Entry 1S99 (X-ray diffraction, 1.65 A resolution); this record covers chains A and B.

Chain A (and B):
Protein: ykoF
Organism: Bacillus subtilis
Notes: chain B of this document is another copy of the same molecule, construct and numbering; everything in this record applies to it too
Reference sequence: O34911 (O34911_BACSU); residues 1-200 here = UniProt positions 1-200
Chain sequence (200 residues; each row starts with the number of its first residue):
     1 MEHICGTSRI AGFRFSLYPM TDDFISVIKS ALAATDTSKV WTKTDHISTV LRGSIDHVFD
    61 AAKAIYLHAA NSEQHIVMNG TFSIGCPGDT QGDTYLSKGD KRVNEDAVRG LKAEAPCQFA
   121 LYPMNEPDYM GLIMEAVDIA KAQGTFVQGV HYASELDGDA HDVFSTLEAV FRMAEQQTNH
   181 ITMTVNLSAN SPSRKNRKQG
Unresolved in the structure: 1-8, 97-99, 198-200 (chain B: 1-8, 96-99, 193-200)
Construct notes: modified residue (20, 78, 124, 130, 134, 173, 183); engineered mutation Ala33 (Lys in O34911), Ala34 (Lys in O34911)
Modified residues: Mse20, Mse78, Mse124, Mse130, Mse134, Mse173, Mse183 (selenomethionine; parent Met)
Metal / ion sites: Ca2+: Ala33, Thr35 (shared with Ala33(B), Thr35(B) of chain B)
Curated features (UniProtKB/Swiss-Prot):
  - binding site (thiamine): Leu17, Thr49

Interface between chain A and chain B:
Pairs across the interface (87; chain A residue first):
  Gly12(A) with Tyr152(B)
  Arg14(A) with Gln118(B); Val150(B); His151(B), hydrogen bond (side chain-backbone)
  Ser16(A) with Asn186(B), hydrogen bond
  Tyr18(A) with Tyr18(B), hydrophobic; Val77(B); Asn79(B), hydrogen bond; Asn186(B), hydrogen bond
  Pro19(A) with Mse20(B)
  Mse20(A) with Pro19(B); Thr21(B); Phe24(B), hydrophobic
  Thr21(A) with Mse20(B); Thr21(B); Asp22(B)
  Asp22(A) with Thr21(B); Asp22(B), hydrogen bond (side chain-backbone)
  Phe24(A) with Mse20(B), hydrophobic; His75(B); Pro192(B), hydrophobic
  Asp45(A) with Gln118(B), hydrogen bond; Glu155(B)
  His46(A) with Pro116(B); Ser191(B), hydrogen bond
  Ile47(A) with Pro116(B); Cys117(B); Gln118(B); Asn186(B)
  Ser48(A) with Gln118(B), hydrogen bond
  Val50(A) with Tyr152(B), hydrophobic
  Arg52(A) with His151(B); Tyr152(B), hydrogen bond
  His75(A) with Phe24(B)
  Val77(A) with Tyr18(B)
  Asn79(A) with Tyr18(B), hydrogen bond; Asn79(B)
  Thr81(A) with Tyr122(B)
  Ser83(A) with Tyr152(B)
  Pro87(A) with Tyr129(B); Mse130(B)
  Thr90(A) with His151(B)
  Asp93(A) with His151(B), salt bridge
  Pro116(A) with His46(B); Ile47(B)
  Cys117(A) with Ile47(B)
  Gln118(A) with Arg14(B); Asp45(B), hydrogen bond; Ile47(B); Ser48(B), hydrogen bond
  Tyr122(A) with Thr81(B); Mse124(B), hydrophobic; Thr182(B)
  Pro123(A) with Mse124(B)
  Mse124(A) with Tyr122(B), hydrophobic; Pro123(B); Mse124(B); Tyr129(B), hydrophobic
  Asn125(A) with Glu126(B); Pro127(B); Tyr129(B)
  Glu126(A) with Asn125(B)
  Pro127(A) with Asn125(B)
  Tyr129(A) with Pro87(B); Mse124(B), hydrophobic; Asn125(B); His180(B), hydrogen bond
  Mse130(A) with Pro87(B)
  Val150(A) with Arg14(B)
  His151(A) with Arg14(B), hydrogen bond (backbone-side chain); Trp41(B); Arg52(B), hydrogen bond; Thr90(B); Asp93(B), salt bridge
  Tyr152(A) with Gly12(B); Val50(B), hydrophobic; Arg52(B), hydrogen bond; Ser83(B)
  Glu155(A) with Asp45(B)
  His180(A) with Tyr129(B), hydrogen bond
  Thr182(A) with Tyr122(B)
  Thr184(A) with Thr184(B)
  Asn186(A) with Ser16(B), hydrogen bond; Tyr18(B), hydrogen bond; Ile47(B)
  Pro192(A) with Phe24(B), hydrophobic
  Ser193(A) with His46(B)
Also at the interface, not in a pair above, chain A (52 interface residues in all): Ala11, Phe13, Trp41, Cys86, Asp89, Ala153, Ser188, Ser191
Also at the interface, not in a pair above, chain B (52 interface residues in all): Ala11, Phe13, Ile25, Cys86, Asp89, Ala153, Ser188

Overview:
Chain A and chain B each contribute 52 residues to their interface; the contacts include 19 hydrogen bonds and
2 salt bridges. Polar contacts include Asp93(A)-His151(B), Arg14(A)-His151(B) and Ser16(A)-Asn186(B). Curated
annotation (UniProt) lists thiamine-binding residues Leu17(A) and Thr49(A) on chain A.
Chain A and chain B are both ykoF (Bacillus subtilis); the structure, The structure and function of B.
subtilis YkoF gene product: ligand free protein, was determined by X-ray diffraction.
